6G2D - chains C and D of the 4 polymer chains in the assembly; structure by electron microscopy, 5.40 A resolution (low resolution: residue-level contacts below are approximate; hydrogen-bond / salt-bridge calls are withheld).

# Chain C (and D)
Name: Acetyl-CoA carboxylase 1
Organism: Homo sapiens
Notes: EC 6.4.1.2, 6.3.4.14; chain D of this document is another copy of the same molecule, construct and numbering; everything in this record applies to it too
UniProtKB: Q13085 (ACACA_HUMAN); residue numbers follow UniProt; this construct covers 1-2346
Sequence (2407 residues; numbered -60 to 2346; the number before each row is that of its first residue; numbers below 1 keep their minus sign (Met-60 is residue -60)):
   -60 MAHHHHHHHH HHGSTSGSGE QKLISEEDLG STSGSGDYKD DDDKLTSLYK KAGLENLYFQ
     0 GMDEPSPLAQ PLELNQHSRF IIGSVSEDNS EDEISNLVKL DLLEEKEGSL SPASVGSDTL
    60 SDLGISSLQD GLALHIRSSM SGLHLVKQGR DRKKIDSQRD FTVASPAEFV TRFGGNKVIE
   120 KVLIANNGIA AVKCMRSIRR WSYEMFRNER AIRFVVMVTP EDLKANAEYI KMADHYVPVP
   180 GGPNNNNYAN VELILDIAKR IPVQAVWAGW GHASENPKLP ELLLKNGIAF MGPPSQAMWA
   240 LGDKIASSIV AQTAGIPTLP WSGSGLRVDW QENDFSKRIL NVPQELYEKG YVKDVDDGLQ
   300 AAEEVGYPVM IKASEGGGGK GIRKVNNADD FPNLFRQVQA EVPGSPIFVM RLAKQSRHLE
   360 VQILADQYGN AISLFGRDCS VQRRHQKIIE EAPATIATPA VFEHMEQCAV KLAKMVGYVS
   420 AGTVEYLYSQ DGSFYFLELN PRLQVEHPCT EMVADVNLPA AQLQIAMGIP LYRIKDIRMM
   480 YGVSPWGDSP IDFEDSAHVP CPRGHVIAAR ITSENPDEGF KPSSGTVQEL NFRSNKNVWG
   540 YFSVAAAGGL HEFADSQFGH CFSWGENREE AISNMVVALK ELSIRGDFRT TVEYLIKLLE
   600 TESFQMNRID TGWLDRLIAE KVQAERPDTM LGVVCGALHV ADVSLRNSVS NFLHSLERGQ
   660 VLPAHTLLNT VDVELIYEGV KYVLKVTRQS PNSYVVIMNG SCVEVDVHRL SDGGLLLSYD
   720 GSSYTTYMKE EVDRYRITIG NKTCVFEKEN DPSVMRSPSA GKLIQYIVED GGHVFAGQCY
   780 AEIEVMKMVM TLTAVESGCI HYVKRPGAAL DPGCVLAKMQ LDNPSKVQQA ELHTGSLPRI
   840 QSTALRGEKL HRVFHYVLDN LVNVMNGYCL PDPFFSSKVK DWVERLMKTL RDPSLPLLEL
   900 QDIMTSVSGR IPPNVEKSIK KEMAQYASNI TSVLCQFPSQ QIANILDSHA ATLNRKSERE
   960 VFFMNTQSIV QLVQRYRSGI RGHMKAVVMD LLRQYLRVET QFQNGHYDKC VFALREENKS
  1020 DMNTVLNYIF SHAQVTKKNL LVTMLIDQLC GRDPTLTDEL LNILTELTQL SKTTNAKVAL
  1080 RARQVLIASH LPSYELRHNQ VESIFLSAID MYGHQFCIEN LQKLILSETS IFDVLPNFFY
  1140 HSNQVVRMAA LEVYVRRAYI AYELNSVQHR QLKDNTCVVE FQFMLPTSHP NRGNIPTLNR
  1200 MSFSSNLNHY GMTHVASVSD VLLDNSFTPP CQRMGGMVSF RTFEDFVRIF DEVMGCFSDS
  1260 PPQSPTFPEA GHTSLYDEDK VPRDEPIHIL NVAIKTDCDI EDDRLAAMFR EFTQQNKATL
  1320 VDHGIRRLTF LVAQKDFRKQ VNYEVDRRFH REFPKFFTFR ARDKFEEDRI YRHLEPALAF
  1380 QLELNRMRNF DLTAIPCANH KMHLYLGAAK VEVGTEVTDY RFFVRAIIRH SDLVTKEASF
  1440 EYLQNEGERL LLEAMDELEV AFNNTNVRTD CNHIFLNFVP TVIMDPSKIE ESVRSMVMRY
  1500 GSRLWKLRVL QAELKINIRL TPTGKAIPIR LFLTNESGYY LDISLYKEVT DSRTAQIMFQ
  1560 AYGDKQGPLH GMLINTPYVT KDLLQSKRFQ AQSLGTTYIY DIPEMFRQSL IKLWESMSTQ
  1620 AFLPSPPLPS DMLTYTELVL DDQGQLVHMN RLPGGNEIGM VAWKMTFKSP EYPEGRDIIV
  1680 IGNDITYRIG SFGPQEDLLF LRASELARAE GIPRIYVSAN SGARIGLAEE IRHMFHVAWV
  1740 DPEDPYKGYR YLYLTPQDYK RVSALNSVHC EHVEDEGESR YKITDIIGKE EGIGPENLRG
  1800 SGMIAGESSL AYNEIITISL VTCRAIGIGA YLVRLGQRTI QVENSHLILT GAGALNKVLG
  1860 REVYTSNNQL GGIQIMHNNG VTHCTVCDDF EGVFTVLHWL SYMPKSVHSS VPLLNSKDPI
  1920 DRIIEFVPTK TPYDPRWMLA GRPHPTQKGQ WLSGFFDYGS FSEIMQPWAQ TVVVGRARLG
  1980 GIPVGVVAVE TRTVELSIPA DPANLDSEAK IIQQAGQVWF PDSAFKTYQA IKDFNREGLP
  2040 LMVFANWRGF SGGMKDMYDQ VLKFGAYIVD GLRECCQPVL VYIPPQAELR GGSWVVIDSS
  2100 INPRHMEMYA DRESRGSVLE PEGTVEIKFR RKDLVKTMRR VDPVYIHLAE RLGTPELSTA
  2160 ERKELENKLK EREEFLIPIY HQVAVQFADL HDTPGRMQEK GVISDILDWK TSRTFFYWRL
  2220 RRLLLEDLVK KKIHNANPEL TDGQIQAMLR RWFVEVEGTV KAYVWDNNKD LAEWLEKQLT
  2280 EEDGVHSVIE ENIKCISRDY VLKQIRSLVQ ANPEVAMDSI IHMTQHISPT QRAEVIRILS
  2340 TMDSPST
Not modelled in the structure: -60 to 101, 512-523, 544-555, 1189-1229, 1257-1283, 1334-1351, 1519-1524, 2339-2346
Sequence notes: initiating methionine (-60); expression tag (-59 to 0)
Swiss-Prot annotation at these positions:
  - active site: Arg441
  - binding site (ATP): Gly315 to Gly320
  - binding site (Mg(2+)): Glu424, Glu437, Asn439
  - binding site (Mn(2+)): Glu424, Glu437, Asn439
  - binding site (CoA): Arg1823, Lys2127, Arg2129
  - modified residue: Met1 (N-acetylmethionine), Ser5 (Phosphoserine), Ser23 (Phosphoserine), Ser25 (Phosphoserine), Ser29 (Phosphoserine), Ser34 (Phosphoserine), Ser48 (Phosphoserine), Ser50 (Phosphoserine), Ser53 (Phosphoserine), Thr58 (Phosphothreonine), Ser78 (Phosphoserine), Ser80 (Phosphoserine), Ser488 (Phosphoserine), Thr610 (Phosphothreonine), Lys786 (N6-biotinyllysine), Ser835 (Phosphoserine), Ser1201 (Phosphoserine), Ser1216 (Phosphoserine), Ser1218 (Phosphoserine), Thr1227 (Phosphothreonine) and 5 more in UniProt
  - natural variant: Arg1687 (R1687Q: In a colorectal cancer sample), Ala2271 (A2271V: Frequency <)
  - mutagenesis: Ser78 (S78A: No effect on interaction with BRCA1), Ser344 (S344A: No effect on interaction with BRCA1), Ser432 (S432A: No effect on interaction with BRCA1), Ser1201 (S1201A: No effect on interaction with BRCA1), Ser1263 (S1263A: Abolishes interaction with BRCA1), Ser1585 (S1585A: No effect on interaction with BRCA1), Ser1952 (S1952A: No effect on interaction with BRCA1), Ser2211 (S2211A: No effect on interaction with BRCA1)

# How chain C and chain D interact
Contacting residue pairs (246; chain C residue first):
  Lys132(C) with Lys535(D)
  Arg135(C) with Arg532(D); Ser533(D)
  Arg139(C) with Ser533(D); Asn534(D); Val576(D)
  Tyr142(C) with Val575(D); Glu599(D)
  Arg152(C) with Gly720(D)
  Leu162(C) with His707(D)
  Asn165(C) with Leu709(D); Ser710(D)
  Lys170(C) with Thr724(D)
  Met171(C) with Arg532(D)
  Ala172(C) with Ser722(D)
  Asp173(C) with Ser721(D); Ser722(D)
  His174(C) with Tyr718(D); Ser722(D)
  Tyr175(C) with Val706(D); Leu715(D); Ser717(D); Ser722(D)
  Pro177(C) with His707(D)
  Asn185(C) with Ser905(D)
  Asn189(C) with Asp901(D); Thr904(D)
  Glu191(C) with Thr904(D)
  Asp195(C) with Lys848(D); Arg851(D)
  Ile196(C) with Arg851(D)
  Arg199(C) with Arg851(D)
  Met451(C) with Lys535(D)
  Glu528(C) with Phe531(D); Arg532(D)
  Asn530(C) with Asn530(D)
  Arg532(C) with Arg135(D); Arg139(D); Glu528(D)
  Ser533(C) with Arg135(D); Arg139(D)
  Lys535(C) with Arg139(D); Met451(D); Trp538(D)
  Asn536(C) with Asn536(D)
  Trp538(C) with Lys535(D)
  Val575(C) with Tyr142(D)
  Lys579(C) with Tyr142(D); Glu148(D)
  Glu580(C) with Arg135(D)
  Ile583(C) with Lys170(D)
  Asp705(C) with Tyr175(D)
  His707(C) with Leu162(D)
  Leu709(C) with Asn165(D)
  Ser710(C) with Asn165(D)
  Leu715(C) with Leu162(D); Tyr175(D)
  Leu716(C) with Tyr175(D)
  Ser717(C) with Tyr175(D)
  Tyr718(C) with His174(D)
  Ser721(C) with Asp173(D); His174(D)
  Ser722(C) with Ala172(D); Asp173(D); His174(D); Tyr175(D)
  Thr724(C) with Lys170(D)
  Lys786(C) with Ala2014(D)
  Met787(C) with Gln2012(D)
  Arg804(C) with Phe2174(D)
  Pro805(C) with Gln2181(D)
  Lys848(C) with Asp195(D)
  Arg851(C) with Leu192(D)
  Asp901(C) with Asn189(D)
  Thr904(C) with Asn189(D); Glu191(D)
  Ser905(C) with Asn184(D); Asn185(D)
  Arg909(C) with Asn184(D)
  Ile1724(C) with Leu2118(D)
  Leu1726(C) with Thr2123(D); Lys2127(D); His2190(D)
  Arg1731(C) with Lys2127(D); Phe2128(D); Asp2132(D); Arg2139(D); Phe2186(D)
  His1732(C) with Lys2135(D); Arg2139(D)
  Met1733(C) with Arg2139(D)
  Phe1734(C) with Arg2139(D); Val2140(D)
  His1735(C) with Val2140(D)
  Trp1738(C) with Tyr2179(D)
  Tyr1745(C) with Phe2174(D); Leu2175(D); Ile2178(D)
  Tyr1748(C) with Gln2181(D); Val2182(D); Gln2185(D)
  Leu1751(C) with Phe2186(D)
  Ile1785(C) with Leu2189(D); His2190(D); Arg2195(D)
  Ile1786(C) with Arg2195(D); Lys2199(D)
  Ile1792(C) with Arg2195(D)
  Leu1797(C) with Trp2093(D); Val2094(D); Val2117(D)
  Arg1798(C) with Asp2097(D); Ser2099(D); Gly2200(D)
  Ser1800(C) with Val2094(D)
  Gly1801(C) with Val2094(D); Ser2099(D); Ile2100(D)
  Met1802(C) with Ser2099(D)
  Gly1805(C) with Arg2072(D)
  Ser1808(C) with Asp2069(D); Arg2072(D)
  Leu1809(C) with Arg2072(D)
  Asn1812(C) with Arg2072(D)
  Ile1827(C) with Val2094(D)
  Tyr1830(C) with Phe2049(D)
  Arg1833(C) with Leu2061(D); Lys2062(D); Ala2065(D); Tyr2066(D)
  Lys1856(C) with Glu2125(D)
  Leu1869(C) with Met2056(D)
  Asn1878(C) with Met2056(D); Tyr2057(D); Gln2059(D)
  Gly1879(C) with Lys2062(D)
  Val1880(C) with Lys2062(D)
  Trp1967(C) with Gln2059(D)
  Ile1997(C) with Tyr2057(D)
  Pro1998(C) with Tyr2057(D)
  Ala1999(C) with Met2053(D)
  Asp2000(C) with Met2053(D)
  Gln2012(C) with Met787(D)
  Phe2024(C) with Gln2059(D); Lys2062(D); Tyr2066(D)
  Gln2028(C) with Tyr2066(D)
  Phe2049(C) with Tyr1830(D)
  Met2053(C) with Ala1999(D); Asp2000(D); Pro2001(D)
  Met2056(C) with Asn1878(D)
  Tyr2057(C) with Asn1878(D); Ser1996(D); Ile1997(D); Pro1998(D)
  Gln2059(C) with Asn1878(D); Trp1967(D); Phe2024(D)
  Leu2061(C) with Arg1833(D)
  Lys2062(C) with Arg1833(D); Gly1879(D); Val1880(D); Phe2024(D)
  Phe2063(C) with Phe2024(D)
  Ala2065(C) with Arg1833(D)
  Tyr2066(C) with Arg1833(D); Phe2024(D); Gln2028(D)
  Asp2069(C) with Ser1808(D)
  Arg2072(C) with Gly1805(D); Ser1808(D); Leu1809(D); Asn1812(D)
  Trp2093(C) with Leu1797(D)
  Val2094(C) with Leu1797(D); Ser1800(D); Gly1801(D); Ile1827(D)
  Asp2097(C) with Arg1798(D)
  Ser2099(C) with Arg1798(D); Met1802(D)
  Ile2100(C) with Gly1801(D)
  Val2117(C) with Leu1797(D)
  Leu2118(C) with Ile1724(D)
  Thr2123(C) with Leu1726(D)
  Glu2125(C) with Lys1856(D)
  Lys2127(C) with Arg1731(D)
  Phe2128(C) with Arg1731(D)
  Lys2135(C) with His1732(D)
  Thr2136(C) with Phe1734(D)
  Arg2139(C) with Arg1731(D); His1732(D); Met1733(D); Phe1734(D)
  Val2140(C) with Phe1734(D)
  Phe2174(C) with Arg804(D); Tyr1745(D)
  Gln2181(C) with Tyr1748(D)
  Gln2185(C) with Tyr1748(D)
  Phe2186(C) with Leu1751(D)
  Leu2189(C) with Ile1782(D); Thr1783(D); Ile1785(D)
  His2190(C) with Leu1726(D); Ile1785(D)
  Arg2195(C) with Ile1785(D); Ile1786(D); Ile1792(D); Gly1793(D); Pro1794(D)
  Lys2199(C) with Glu1790(D); Glu1795(D)
  Gly2200(C) with Arg1798(D)
  Val2201(C) with Arg1798(D)
  Arg2297(C) with Glu2313(D); Val2314(D); Asp2317(D)
  Val2300(C) with Leu2307(D)
  Leu2301(C) with Ser2318(D)
  Arg2305(C) with His2321(D)
  Leu2307(C) with Val2300(D)
  Val2308(C) with Met2322(D)
  Val2314(C) with Arg2297(D)
  Ala2315(C) with Met2322(D)
  Met2316(C) with Gln2330(D); Glu2333(D); Val2334(D)
  Asp2317(C) with Arg2297(D)
  Ser2318(C) with Leu2301(D); Met2322(D)
  Ile2319(C) with Met2322(D)
  His2321(C) with Arg2305(D)
  Met2322(C) with Ala2315(D); Ser2318(D); Ile2319(D); Met2322(D)
  Thr2323(C) with Ile2319(D)
  Ile2326(C) with Ala2315(D); Ile2319(D)
  Gln2330(C) with Met2316(D)
  Glu2333(C) with Met2316(D)
  Val2334(C) with Met2316(D)
  Ile2335(C) with Leu2338(D)
  Leu2338(C) with Arg2331(D); Ile2335(D)
Other interface residues (no listed pair), chain C (192 interface residues in all): Val131, Asn184, Leu192, Asp454, Asn534, Glu565, Val576, Asp719, Gly720, Ser907, Ala1722, Ala1727, Val1736, Pro1744, Asp1784, Gly1787, Pro1794, Ala1804, Leu1834, Leu1848, Tyr1863, Met1875, Ser1996, Ser2006, Ala2014, Tyr2027, Lys2031, Lys2054, Val2068, Glu2073, Gly2090, Asp2132, Leu2175, Pro2177, Ile2178, Tyr2179, Val2182, Thr2192, Gly2194, Glu2198, Ile2304, Arg2331
Other interface residues (no listed pair), chain D (196 interface residues in all): Arg152, Asp454, Glu565, Asn573, Asp705, Leu716, Lys786, Pro805, Ala843, Arg845, Glu847, Arg909, Ala1722, Ala1727, Ile1730, Val1736, Trp1738, His1768, Asp1784, Ala1804, Ala1829, Leu1834, Gln1868, Leu1869, Met1875, Thr1992, Leu1995, Ser2006, Tyr2027, Lys2031, Gly2051, Lys2054, Val2068, Gly2090, Gly2091, Val2095, Glu2121, Thr2136, Thr2192, Met2196, Val2201, Ile2304, Val2308, Ile2326

# Summary
192 residues of chain C and 196 residues of chain D are in contact. UniProt lists active-site residue
Arg441(C), 6 ATP-binding residues, 3 Mg2+-binding residues and 3 Mn2+-binding residues on chain C.
Both chains are Acetyl-CoA carboxylase 1 (Homo sapiens). Entry 6G2D (Citrate-induced acetyl-CoA carboxylase
(ACC-Cit) filament at 5.4 A resolution) was determined by electron microscopy together with 6G2H and 6G2I from
the same study.
